Entry 8Y9G (electron microscopy, 2.67 A resolution); this record covers chains A and B of the 4 polymer chains in the assembly.

Chain A (and B):
Molecule: Versatile Aromatic Prenyltransferase auraA
Notes: chain B of this document is another copy of the same molecule, construct and numbering; everything in this record applies to it too
Sequence (410 residues; each row starts with the number of its first residue):
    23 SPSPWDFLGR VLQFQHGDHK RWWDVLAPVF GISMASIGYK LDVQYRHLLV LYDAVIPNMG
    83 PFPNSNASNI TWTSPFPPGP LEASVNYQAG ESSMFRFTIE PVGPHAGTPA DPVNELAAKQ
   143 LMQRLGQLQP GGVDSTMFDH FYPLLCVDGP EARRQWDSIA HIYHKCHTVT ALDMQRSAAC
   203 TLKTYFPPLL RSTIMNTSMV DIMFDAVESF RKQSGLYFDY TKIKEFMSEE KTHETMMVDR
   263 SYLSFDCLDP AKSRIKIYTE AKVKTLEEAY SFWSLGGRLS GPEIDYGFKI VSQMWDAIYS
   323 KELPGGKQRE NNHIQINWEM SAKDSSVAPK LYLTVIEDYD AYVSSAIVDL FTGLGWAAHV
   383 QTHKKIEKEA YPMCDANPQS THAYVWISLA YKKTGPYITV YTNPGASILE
Residues lining bound ligands:
  - A1LYF ((3Z,6S)-3-(1H-imidazol-4-ylmethylidene)-6-propan-2-yl-piperazine-2,5-dione): F98, L103, E104, T120, H186, C188, V191, Y207, P209, Y264, E282, Q337, W408, Y423
  - dimethylallyl S-thiolodiphosphate (DST): E104, R118, K205, Y207, Y264, R276, K278, Y280, Q337, N339, K352, Y354, W408, S410, Y419, Y423

How chain A and chain B interact:
Contacting residue pairs (26; chain A residue first):
  H127(A) with R146(B); Q149(B)
  D133(A) with Q145(B)
  L138(A) with L138(B), hydrophobic; K141(B); Q142(B); Q145(B)
  K141(A) with L138(B)
  Q142(A) with L138(B); Q142(B)
  Q145(A) with D133(B); L138(B)
  R146(A) with H127(B)
  Q149(A) with H127(B)
  S157(A) with R175(B)
  D161(A) with P172(B); R175(B), salt bridge; R176(B), hydrogen bond (backbone-side chain)
  Y164(A) with P172(B), hydrophobic
  P165(A) with R176(B)
  P172(A) with D161(B); Y164(B), hydrophobic
  R175(A) with S157(B); D161(B), salt bridge
  R176(A) with D161(B), hydrogen bond (side chain-backbone); P165(B)
Also at the interface, not in a pair above, chain A (19 interface residues in all): A132, E137, F160, H162
Also at the interface, not in a pair above, chain B (19 interface residues in all): A132, E137, F160, H162

Summary:
Chain A and chain B each contribute 19 residues to their interface, with 2 hydrogen bonds and 2 salt bridges.
Polar pairs include D161(A)-R175(B) and D161(A)-R176(B). Ligands of chain A: dimethylallyl S-thiolodiphosphate
and compound A1LYF.
Chain A and chain B are both Versatile Aromatic Prenyltransferase auraA; the structure, Versatile Aromatic
Prenyltransferase auraA in complex with DMSPP and cyclo-(L-Val-DH-His), was determined by electron microscopy,
deposited together with 8Y9D, 8Y9E and 9JHX.
